1GCV - chains A and C of the 4 polymer chains in the assembly; structure by X-ray diffraction, 2.00 A resolution.

# Chain A (and C)
Molecule: Hemoglobin
Source organism: Mustelus griseus
Notes: fragment: alpha chain; chain C of this document is another copy of the same molecule, construct and numbering; everything in this record applies to it too
UniProt: Q9YGW2 (HBA_MUSGR); numbering as in UniProt (aligned over 1-140)
Sequence (140 residues; row label = number of the first residue in the row):
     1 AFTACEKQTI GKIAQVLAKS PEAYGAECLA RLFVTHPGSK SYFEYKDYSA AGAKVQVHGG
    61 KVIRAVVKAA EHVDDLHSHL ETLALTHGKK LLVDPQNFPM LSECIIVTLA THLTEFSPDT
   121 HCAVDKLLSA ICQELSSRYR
Metal / ion sites: heme Fe near His87 (its only coordinating residue here)
Residues lining bound ligands: heme (HEM): Leu32, Ser39, Tyr42, Phe43, His58, Lys61, Val62, Ala65, Val66, Leu83, Thr86, His87, Leu91, Val93, Asn97, Phe98, Leu101, Ile105, Leu135

# How chain A and chain C interact
Contacting residue pairs (6):
  Asp125(A) - Arg140(C)  salt bridge
  Lys126(A) - Arg140(C)  hydrogen bond (side chain-backbone)
  Ser129(A) - Arg140(C)
  Arg140(A) - Asp125(C)  salt bridge
  Arg140(A) - Lys126(C)  hydrogen bond (backbone-side chain)
  Arg140(A) - Ser129(C)  hydrogen bond
Also at the interface, not in a pair above, chain A (6 interface residues in all): Cys122, Gln133
Also at the interface, not in a pair above, chain C (7 interface residues in all): Glu6, Cys122, Gln133

# Overview
6 residues of chain A and 7 residues of chain C are in contact; the contacts include 3 hydrogen bonds and 2
salt bridges. Polar contacts include Asp125(A)-Arg140(C), Lys126(A)-Arg140(C) and Arg140(A)-Ser129(C). Bound
to chain A: heme.
Both chains are Hemoglobin (Mustelus griseus). Entry 1GCV (Deoxy form hemoglobin from mustelus griseus) was
determined by X-ray diffraction (same publication as 1GCW).
